6TPS - chains Q and T of the 22 polymer chains in the assembly; structure by electron microscopy, 3.54 A resolution.

# Chain Q
Name: RNA polymerase I-specific transcription initiation factor RRN7
From: Saccharomyces cerevisiae (strain ATCC 204508 / S288c)
UniProt: P40992 (RRN7_YEAST); residues 1-514 here = UniProt positions 1-514
Chain sequence (514 residues; numbered 1 to 514; the number before each row is that of its first residue):
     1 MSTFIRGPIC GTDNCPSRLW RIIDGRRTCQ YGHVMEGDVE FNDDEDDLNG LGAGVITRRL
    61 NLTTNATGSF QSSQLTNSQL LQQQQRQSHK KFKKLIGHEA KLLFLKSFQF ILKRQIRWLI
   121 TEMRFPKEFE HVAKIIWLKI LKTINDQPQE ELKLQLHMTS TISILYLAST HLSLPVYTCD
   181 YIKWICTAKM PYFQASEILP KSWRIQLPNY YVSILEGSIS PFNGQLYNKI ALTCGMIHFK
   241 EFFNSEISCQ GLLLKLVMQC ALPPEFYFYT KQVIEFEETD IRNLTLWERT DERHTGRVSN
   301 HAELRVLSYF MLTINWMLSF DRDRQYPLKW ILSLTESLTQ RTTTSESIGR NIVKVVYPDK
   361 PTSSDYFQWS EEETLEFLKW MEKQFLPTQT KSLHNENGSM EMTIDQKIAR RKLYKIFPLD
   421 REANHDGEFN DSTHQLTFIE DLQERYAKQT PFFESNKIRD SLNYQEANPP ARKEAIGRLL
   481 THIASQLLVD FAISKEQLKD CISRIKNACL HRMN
Disordered / not traced: 1-2, 46-56, 391-404, 421-431, 454-468
Ion coordination: Zn2+: Cys10, Cys15, Cys29
Curated features (UniProtKB/Swiss-Prot):
  - zinc finger: Thr3 to Glu36 (RRN7-type)
  - region: Gly37 to Ala66 (B-reader), Thr67 to Lys101 (B-linker)
  - binding site (Zn(2+)): Cys10, Cys15, Cys29, His33
  - mutagenesis: Cys29 (C29A: Impaired binding to Pol I), His33 (H33S: Impaired binding to Pol I)
From the paper describing this entry:
  - conformationally variable residues (order/disorder transition): Asp46 to Ile56

# Chain T
Molecule: Ts-DNA
Sequence (27 nucleotides; row label = number of the first residue in the row):
    27 TTTTTTTTTT TCTTTTTTTT TTTTTTT

# Chain Q / chain T interface
Pairs across the interface (16):
  Leu152(Q) - DT44(T)  phosphate contact
  Leu154(Q) - DT45(T)  phosphate contact
  Gln155(Q) - DT46(T)  base contact
  Leu156(Q) - DT45(T)  sugar contact
  His157(Q) - DT46(T)  salt bridge to the phosphate
  Tyr210(Q) - DT43(T)  base contact
  Tyr210(Q) - DT44(T)  hydrogen bond to the phosphate
  Gln225(Q) - DT46(T)  hydrogen bond to the phosphate
  Gln225(Q) - DT47(T)  hydrogen bond to the phosphate
  Asn228(Q) - DT47(T)  hydrogen bond to the phosphate
  Lys229(Q) - DT46(T)  salt bridge to the phosphate
  Arg293(Q) - DT47(T)  base contact
  Arg293(Q) - DT48(T)  base contact
  His294(Q) - DT48(T)  base contact
  Arg297(Q) - DT48(T)  salt bridge to the phosphate
  Arg297(Q) - DT49(T)  salt bridge to the phosphate
Also at the interface, not in a pair above, chain Q (15 interface residues in all): Phe104, Lys153, Thr159

# In short
15 residues of chain Q and 7 residues of chain T are in contact; the contacts include 4 hydrogen bonds and 4
salt bridges. Polar pairs include Tyr210(Q)-DT44(T), Gln225(Q)-DT46(T) and Gln225(Q)-DT47(T). UniProt lists 4
Zn2+-binding residues and 2 mutagenesis sites on chain Q. The paper reports conformational variability at
Asp46(Q).
Here chain Q is RNA polymerase I-specific transcription initiation factor RRN7 (Saccharomyces cerevisiae
(strain ATCC 204508 / S288c)) and chain T is Ts-DNA. Entry 6TPS (early intermediate RNA Polymerase I
Pre-initiation complex - eiPIC) was determined by electron microscopy.
